Entry 1Y4Z (X-ray diffraction, 2.00 A resolution); this record covers chains A and C of the 3 polymer chains in the assembly.

# Chain A
Molecule: Respiratory nitrate reductase 1 alpha chain
Source organism: Escherichia coli
Notes: EC 1.7.99.4
UniProt: P09152 (NARG_ECOLI); numbering as in UniProt (aligned over 1-1246)
Amino-acid sequence (1246 residues; each row starts with the number of its first residue):
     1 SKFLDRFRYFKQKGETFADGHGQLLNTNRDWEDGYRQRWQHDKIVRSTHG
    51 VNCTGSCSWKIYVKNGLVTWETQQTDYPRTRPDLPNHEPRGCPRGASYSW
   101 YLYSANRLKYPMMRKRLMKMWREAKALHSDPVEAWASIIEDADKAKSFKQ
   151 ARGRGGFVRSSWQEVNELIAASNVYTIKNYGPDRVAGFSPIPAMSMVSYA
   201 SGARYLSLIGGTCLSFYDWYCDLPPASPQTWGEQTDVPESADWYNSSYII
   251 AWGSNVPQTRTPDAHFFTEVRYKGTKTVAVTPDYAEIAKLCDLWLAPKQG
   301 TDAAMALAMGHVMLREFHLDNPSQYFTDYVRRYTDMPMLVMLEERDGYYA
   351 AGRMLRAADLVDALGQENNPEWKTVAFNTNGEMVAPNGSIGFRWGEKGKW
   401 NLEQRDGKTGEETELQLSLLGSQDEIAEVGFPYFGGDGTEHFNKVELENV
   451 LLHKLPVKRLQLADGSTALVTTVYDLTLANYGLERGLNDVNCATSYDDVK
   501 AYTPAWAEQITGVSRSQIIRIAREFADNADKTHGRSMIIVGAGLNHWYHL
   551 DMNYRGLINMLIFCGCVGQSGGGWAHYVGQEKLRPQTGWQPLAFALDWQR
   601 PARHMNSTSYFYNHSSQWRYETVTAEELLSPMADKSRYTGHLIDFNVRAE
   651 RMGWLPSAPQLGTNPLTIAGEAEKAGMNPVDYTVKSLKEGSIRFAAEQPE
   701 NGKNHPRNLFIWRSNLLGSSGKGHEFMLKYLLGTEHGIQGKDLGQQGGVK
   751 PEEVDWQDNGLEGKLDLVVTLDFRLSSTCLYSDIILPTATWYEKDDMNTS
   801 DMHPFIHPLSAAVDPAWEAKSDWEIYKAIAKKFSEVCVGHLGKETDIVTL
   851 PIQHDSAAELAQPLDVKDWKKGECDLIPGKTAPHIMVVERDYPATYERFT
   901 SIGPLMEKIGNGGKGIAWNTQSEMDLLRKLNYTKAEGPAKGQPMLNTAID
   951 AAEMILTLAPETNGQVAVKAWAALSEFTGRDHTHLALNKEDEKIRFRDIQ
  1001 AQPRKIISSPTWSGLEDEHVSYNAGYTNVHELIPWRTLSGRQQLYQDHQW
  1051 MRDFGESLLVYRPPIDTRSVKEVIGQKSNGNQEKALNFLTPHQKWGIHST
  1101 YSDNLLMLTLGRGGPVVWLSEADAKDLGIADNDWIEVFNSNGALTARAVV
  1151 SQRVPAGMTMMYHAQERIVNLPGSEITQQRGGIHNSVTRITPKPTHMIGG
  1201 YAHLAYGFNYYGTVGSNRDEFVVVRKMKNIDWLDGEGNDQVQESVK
Not modelled in the structure: 1245-1246
Bound ions: 4Fe-4S cluster Fe: H49, C53, C57, C92; molybdenum(VI) ion: D222 (together with MD1)
Ligand contacts:
  - MD1 (phosphoric acid 4-(2-amino-4-oxo-3,4,5,6,-tetrahydro-pteridin-6-yl)-2-hydroxy-3,4-dimercapto-but-3-en-yl ester guanylate ester), molecule 1: G50, N52, P190, Y220, D222, H546, W712, R713, S714, N715, L716, S719, S720, K722, L771, D772, F773, R774, S776, T788, W791, K794, D822, T1090, H1092, I1097, H1098, S1099, T1100, H1163, H1184, N1185, T1188, N1217, R1218
  - MD1, molecule 2: N52, C53, R94, D222, W252, G253, S254, N255, Q258, T259, R260, V280, T281, P282, D283, A285, P297, Q299, G300, D302, G541, A542, G543, L544, W547, Y577, V578, G579, L1089, P1091, H1092, Q1093, G1096, I1097, H1098, Y1162, H1163, R1218
  - 4Fe-4S cluster (SF4): T48, H49, V51, C53, G55, S56, C57, W59, G91, C92, G95, P262, I1097, Y1101

# Chain C
Molecule: Respiratory nitrate reductase 1 gamma chain
Source organism: Escherichia coli
Notes: EC 1.7.99.4
UniProt: P11350 (NARI_ECOLI); residue numbers follow UniProt; this construct covers 1-225
Amino-acid sequence (225 residues; numbered 1 to 225; the number before each row is that of its first residue):
     1 MQFLNMFFFDIYPYIAGAVFLIGSWLRYDYGQYTWRAASSQMLDRKGMNL
    51 ASNLFHIGILGIFVGHFFGMLTPHWMYEAWLPIEVKQKMAMFAGGASGVL
   101 CLIGGVLLLKRRLFSPRVRATTTGADILILSLLVIQCALGLLTIPFSAQH
   151 MDGSEMMKLVGWAQSVVTFHGGASQHLDGVAFIFRLHLVLGMTLFLLFPF
   201 SRLIHIWSVPVEYLTRKYQLVRARH
Not modelled in the structure: 73-80
Sequence notes: modified residue (1)
Modified / non-standard residues: M1 (n-formylmethionine; FME)
Curated features (UniProtKB/Swiss-Prot):
  - binding site (heme b): H56, H66, H187, H205
  - modified residue: M1 (N-formylmethionine)
Bound ions: heme Fe site 1: H56, H205; heme Fe site 2: H66, H187
Ligand contacts:
  - phosphatidyl glycerol (AGA; (1S)-2-{[{[(2S)-2,3-dihydroxypropyl]oxy}(hydroxy)phosphoryl]oxy}-1-[(pentanoyloxy)methyl]ethyl octanoate): L21, S24, W25, Y28, W35, W207, S208
  - heme (HEM), molecule 1: A37, A38, S39, S40, Q41, M48, S52, F55, H56, I59, L60, L108, R111, R112, L130, L133, R202, L203, H205, I206, V209, P210
  - heme (HEM), molecule 2: I59, I62, H66, M70, Q87, A90, G94, G95, G98, L133, Q136, C137, G140, L141, T143, I144, S147, M156, L159, W162, F184, H187, L188, G191, M192, L194, F195
  - pentachlorophenol (PCI): I62, G65, H66, G69, M70, K86, M89, A90, G94, M156, V160

# How chain A and chain C interact
Residue-residue contacts (35; chain A residue first):
  S1(A) with W25(C); D29(C), hydrogen bond
  K2(A) with Y28(C); D29(C), hydrogen bond (backbone-side chain); Q32(C)
  F3(A) with W25(C); Y28(C); D29(C), hydrogen bond (backbone-side chain)
  R6(A) with Y28(C)
  Y9(A) with E212(C), hydrogen bond
  T16(A) with K217(C)
  F17(A) with V221(C), hydrophobic
  G20(A) with K217(C)
  H21(A) with Y218(C); Q219(C), hydrogen bond (backbone-backbone)
  G22(A) with Q219(C)
  Q23(A) with Q219(C), hydrogen bond (backbone-backbone); L220(C); V221(C), hydrogen bond (backbone-backbone)
  L24(A) with V221(C); A223(C)
  L25(A) with L220(C), hydrophobic; V221(C), hydrogen bond (backbone-backbone); R222(C); A223(C), hydrogen bond (backbone-backbone)
  N26(A) with A223(C); H225(C)
  T27(A) with R222(C); H225(C), hydrogen bond (backbone-side chain)
  N28(A) with R222(C), hydrogen bond (backbone-side chain); H225(C)
  R29(A) with R222(C); A223(C), hydrogen bond (side chain-backbone); R224(C)
  W31(A) with R222(C)
Interface residues without a listed pair, chain A (19 interface residues in all): L4

# Overview
The interface between chain A and chain C involves 19 residues on one side and 14 on the other; the contacts
include 12 hydrogen bonds. Polar contacts include S1(A)-D29(C), K2(A)-D29(C) and F3(A)-D29(C). Ligands of
chain A: compound MD1 and 4Fe-4S cluster.
Here chain A is Respiratory nitrate reductase 1 alpha chain and chain C is Respiratory nitrate reductase 1
gamma chain, both from Escherichia coli. Entry 1Y4Z (The crystal structure of Nitrate Reductase A, NarGHI, in
complex with the Q-site inhibitor pentachlorophenol) was determined by X-ray diffraction together with 1Y5I,
1Y5L and 1Y5N from the same study.
